8EAS - chains b and g of the 18 polymer chains in the assembly; structure by electron microscopy, 2.60 A resolution.

== Chain b ==
Name: V0 assembly protein 1
From: Saccharomyces cerevisiae
UniProt: P53262 (VOA1_YEAST); numbering as in UniProt (aligned over 1-265)
Amino-acid sequence (265 residues; numbered 1 to 265; the number before each row is that of its first residue):
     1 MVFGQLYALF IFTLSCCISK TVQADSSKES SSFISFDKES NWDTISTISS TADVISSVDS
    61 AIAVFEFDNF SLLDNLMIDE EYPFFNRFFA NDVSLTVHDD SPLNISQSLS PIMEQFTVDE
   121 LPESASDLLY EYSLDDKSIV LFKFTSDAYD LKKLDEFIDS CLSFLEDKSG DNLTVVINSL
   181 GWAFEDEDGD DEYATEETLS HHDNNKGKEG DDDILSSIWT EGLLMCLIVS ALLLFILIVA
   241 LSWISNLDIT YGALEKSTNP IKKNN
Disordered / not traced: 1-210, 261-265
Curated features (UniProtKB/Swiss-Prot):
  - motif: K262 to N265 (ER retention motif)
  - glycosylation (N-linked (GlcNAc...) asparagine): N69, N104, N172

== Chain g ==
Name: V-type proton ATPase subunit c
From: Saccharomyces cerevisiae
UniProt: P25515 (VATL1_YEAST); residues 1-160 here = UniProt positions 1-160
Amino-acid sequence (160 residues; row label = number of the first residue in the row):
     1 MTELCPVYAP FFGAIGCASA IIFTSLGAAY GTAKSGVGIC ATCVLRPDLL FKNIVPVIMA
    61 GIIAIYGLVV SVLVCYSLGQ KQALYTGFIQ LGAGLSVGLS GLAAGFAIGI VGDAGVRGSS
   121 QQPRLFVGMI LILIFAEVLG LYGLIVALLL NSRATQDVVC
Disordered / not traced: 1, 160
Curated features (UniProtKB/Swiss-Prot):
  - site: E137 (Essential for proton translocation)
From the paper describing this entry:
  - conformationally variable residues (domain motion): E137

== Chain b / chain g interface ==
Pairs across the interface - 38 pairs, chain b then chain g:
  G222(b) - Y8(g)
  M225(b) - Y8(g)  hydrophobic
  M225(b) - F12(g)
  M225(b) - L84(g)  hydrophobic
  M225(b) - F88(g)  hydrophobic
  C226(b) - F11(g)  hydrophobic
  C226(b) - F12(g)
  V229(b) - F12(g)  hydrophobic
  V229(b) - L91(g)  hydrophobic
  S230(b) - F11(g)
  L232(b) - L95(g)  hydrophobic
  L233(b) - I15(g)  hydrophobic
  L233(b) - S19(g)
  L233(b) - F23(g)
  I236(b) - F23(g)  hydrophobic
  I236(b) - L95(g)  hydrophobic
  I236(b) - L102(g)  hydrophobic
  L237(b) - F23(g)
  L237(b) - L26(g)  hydrophobic
  A240(b) - L102(g)  hydrophobic
  A240(b) - F106(g)
  L241(b) - L26(g)  hydrophobic
  W243(b) - Y30(g)
  W243(b) - F106(g)  hydrophobic
  W243(b) - I110(g)  hydrophobic
  I244(b) - L26(g)
  I244(b) - Y30(g)
  L247(b) - Y30(g)  hydrophobic
  L247(b) - A33(g)  hydrophobic
  L247(b) - K34(g)
  I249(b) - V37(g)  hydrophobic
  T250(b) - V37(g)
  T250(b) - A41(g)
  T250(b) - R117(g)  hydrogen bond
  A253(b) - A41(g)  hydrophobic
  A253(b) - V44(g)
  L254(b) - C40(g)
  L254(b) - A41(g)
Other interface residues (no listed pair), chain g (25 interface residues in all): I22, A29, L99

== In short ==
18 residues of chain b face 25 of chain g across their interface, with 1 hydrogen bond. The hydrogen-bonded
pair is T250(b)-R117(g). The paper reports conformational variability at E137(g).
Chain b is V0 assembly protein 1 and chain g is V-type proton ATPase subunit c, both from Saccharomyces
cerevisiae; the structure, Yeast VO in complex with Vma12-22p, was determined by electron microscopy (same
publication as 8EAT and 8EAV).
